PDB entry 4FA7 | X-ray diffraction, 2.50 A resolution | chains A and B of the 3 polymer chains in the assembly

[Chain A]
Protein: Cytochrome c oxidase subunit 1
Source organism: Thermus thermophilus
Notes: EC 1.9.3.1
Reference sequence: Q5SJ79 (COX1_THET8); residues 2-562 here = UniProt positions 2-562
Sequence (568 residues; row label = number of the first residue in the row; numbers below 1 keep their minus sign (Met-5 is residue -5)):
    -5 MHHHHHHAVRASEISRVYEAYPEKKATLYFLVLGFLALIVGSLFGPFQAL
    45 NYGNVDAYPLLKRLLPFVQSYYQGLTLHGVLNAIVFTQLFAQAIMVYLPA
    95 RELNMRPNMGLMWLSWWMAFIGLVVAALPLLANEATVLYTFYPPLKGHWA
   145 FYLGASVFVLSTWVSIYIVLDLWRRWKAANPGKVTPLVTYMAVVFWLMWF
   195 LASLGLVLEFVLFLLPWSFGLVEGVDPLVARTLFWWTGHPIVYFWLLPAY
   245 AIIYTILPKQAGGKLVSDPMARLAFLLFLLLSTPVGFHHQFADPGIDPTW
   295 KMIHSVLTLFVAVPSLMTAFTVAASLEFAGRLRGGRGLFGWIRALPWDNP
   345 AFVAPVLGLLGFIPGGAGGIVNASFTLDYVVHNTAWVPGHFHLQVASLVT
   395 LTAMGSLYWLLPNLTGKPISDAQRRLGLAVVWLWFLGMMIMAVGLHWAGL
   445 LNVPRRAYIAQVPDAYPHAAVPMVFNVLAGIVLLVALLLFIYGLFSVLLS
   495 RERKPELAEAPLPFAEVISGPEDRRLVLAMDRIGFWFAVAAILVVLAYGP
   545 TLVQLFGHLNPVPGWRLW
Not modelled in the structure: -5 to 14, 514-515
Construct notes: expression tag (-5 to 1); engineered mutation Phe204 (Ala in Q5SJ79)
Swiss-Prot annotation at these positions:
  - binding site (Fe(II)-heme a): His72, His386
  - binding site (Cu cation): His233, Tyr237, His282, His283
  - binding site (heme a3): His384
  - cross-link: His233 to Tyr237 (1'-histidyl-3'-tyrosine (His-Tyr))
Bound ions: heme Fe: His72, His386; Cu ion: His233, His282, His283 (together with hydrogen peroxide); heme-as Fe: His384 (together with hydrogen peroxide)
Small-molecule neighbours:
  - heme-as (HAS): Tyr133, Thr134, Trp229, Val236, Tyr237, Trp239, Leu240, Tyr244, His282, His283, Thr302, Val305, Ala306, Ser309, Leu310, Thr312, Ala313, Val316, Ala317, Leu320, Trp335, Ile336, Trp341, Val350, Leu353, Leu354, Phe356, Ile357, Gly360, Gly363, Ile364, Asn366, Ala367, Asp372, His376, Asn377, Val381, His384, Phe385, Gln388, Val389, Val393, Arg449, Arg450
  - heme (HEM): Leu32, Ser36, Gly39, Pro40, Gln42, Ala43, Tyr46, Tyr65, Leu69, His72, Gly73, Asn76, Ala77, Phe80, Thr81, Leu132, Tyr133, Pro382, Phe385, His386, Val389, Ala390, Thr394, Trp428, Met432, Met435, Arg449, Arg450, Ala451, Leu477
  - hydrogen peroxide (PEO): Gly232, His233, Val236, His282, His283, His384

[Chain B]
Protein: Cytochrome c oxidase subunit 2
Source organism: Thermus thermophilus
Notes: EC 1.9.3.1
Reference sequence: Q5SJ80 (COX2_THET8); numbering as in UniProt (aligned over 1-168)
Sequence (168 residues; row label = number of the first residue in the row):
     1 MVDEHKAHKAILAYEKGWLAFSLAMLFVFIALIAYTLATHTAGVIPAGKL
    51 ERVDPTTVRQEGPWADPAQAVVQTGPNQYTVYVLAFAFGYQPNPIEVPQG
   101 AEIVFKITSPDVIHGFHVEGTNINVEVLPGEVSTVRYTFKRPGEYRIICN
   151 QYCGLGHQNMFGTIVVKE
Not modelled in the structure: 1-2
Swiss-Prot annotation at these positions:
  - binding site (Cu cation): His114, Cys149, Cys153, His157
Bound ions: dinuclear copper ion: His114, Cys149, Gln151, Cys153, His157, Met160

[Interface between chain A and chain B]
Contacting residue pairs (119):
  Ser64(A) - Leu155(B)
  Tyr66(A) - Tyr152(B)  hydrophobic
  Tyr66(A) - Leu155(B)  hydrophobic
  Tyr66(A) - His157(B)
  Tyr66(A) - Gln158(B)  hydrogen bond
  Thr130(A) - Tyr152(B)  hydrogen bond (backbone-side chain)
  Leu132(A) - Tyr152(B)  hydrophobic
  Tyr136(A) - Gln151(B)
  Pro137(A) - Ile113(B)
  Pro138(A) - Asp111(B)
  Pro138(A) - Val112(B)  hydrophobic
  Pro138(A) - Ile113(B)
  Pro138(A) - Pro129(B)  hydrophobic
  Leu139(A) - Tyr152(B)  hydrophobic
  Pro221(A) - Pro129(B)
  Leu222(A) - Leu50(B)  hydrophobic
  Leu222(A) - Leu128(B)
  Arg225(A) - Ile113(B)
  Arg225(A) - Glu126(B)  salt bridge
  Arg225(A) - Gln151(B)
  Lys258(A) - Glu4(B)  salt bridge
  Val260(A) - His8(B)
  Val260(A) - Ile11(B)  hydrophobic
  Ser261(A) - Leu12(B)
  Met264(A) - Glu15(B)
  Met264(A) - Leu19(B)  hydrophobic
  Phe285(A) - Pro46(B)
  Ala286(A) - Pro46(B)
  Ala286(A) - Asn124(B)
  Ala286(A) - Val125(B)
  Ala286(A) - Glu126(B)  hydrogen bond (backbone-backbone)
  Asp287(A) - Pro46(B)
  Asp287(A) - Glu126(B)
  Pro288(A) - Glu126(B)
  Pro288(A) - Glu131(B)
  Pro288(A) - Val132(B)
  Pro288(A) - Ser133(B)
  Gly289(A) - Ala47(B)  hydrogen bond (backbone-backbone)
  Gly289(A) - Gly48(B)
  Gly289(A) - Leu50(B)
  Ile290(A) - Gly48(B)
  Asp291(A) - Gly48(B)
  Pro292(A) - Gly48(B)
  Lys295(A) - Pro46(B)
  Met296(A) - Ile30(B)
  Met296(A) - Ile33(B)  hydrophobic
  Met296(A) - Leu37(B)  hydrophobic
  Val300(A) - Ile30(B)  hydrophobic
  Leu303(A) - Leu26(B)
  Leu303(A) - Ile30(B)  hydrophobic
  Val307(A) - Leu26(B)  hydrophobic
  Leu310(A) - Trp18(B)  hydrogen bond (backbone-side chain)
  Leu310(A) - Leu26(B)  hydrophobic
  Met311(A) - Glu15(B)
  Met311(A) - Leu19(B)  hydrophobic
  Phe314(A) - Ile11(B)
  Phe314(A) - Tyr14(B)  hydrophobic
  Phe314(A) - Glu15(B)
  Phe314(A) - Trp18(B)
  Thr315(A) - Glu15(B)  hydrogen bond
  Ala318(A) - Ile11(B)  hydrophobic
  Phe322(A) - Glu4(B)
  Phe322(A) - Ala7(B)  hydrophobic
  Ile364(A) - Phe29(B)  hydrophobic
  Ser368(A) - Ile33(B)
  Phe369(A) - Leu37(B)  hydrophobic
  Phe369(A) - Ile45(B)  hydrophobic
  Thr370(A) - Thr36(B)  hydrogen bond
  Thr370(A) - Ile45(B)
  Tyr373(A) - Val44(B)  hydrophobic
  Tyr373(A) - Ile45(B)
  Tyr373(A) - Pro46(B)
  Tyr373(A) - Asn122(B)
  Tyr373(A) - Asn124(B)  hydrogen bond (backbone-side chain)
  Val374(A) - Asn122(B)
  His376(A) - Asn124(B)  hydrogen bond (backbone-side chain)
  His376(A) - Glu126(B)  salt bridge
  His376(A) - Asn150(B)  hydrogen bond (backbone-side chain)
  Asn377(A) - Glu126(B)  hydrogen bond
  Asn377(A) - Asn150(B)  hydrogen bond
  Asn377(A) - Gln151(B)
  Thr378(A) - His117(B)
  Asn446(A) - His117(B)
  Asn446(A) - Glu119(B)
  Asn446(A) - Ile148(B)
  Pro448(A) - Ile148(B)  hydrophobic
  Pro448(A) - Asn150(B)
  Arg449(A) - His157(B)
  Arg450(A) - Gln151(B)  hydrogen bond
  Arg450(A) - His157(B)  hydrogen bond (backbone-side chain)
  Ala451(A) - His157(B)
  Tyr452(A) - Gln158(B)
  Val456(A) - Gln158(B)
  Val456(A) - Asn159(B)
  Ala459(A) - Arg146(B)  hydrogen bond (backbone-side chain)
  Tyr460(A) - Arg146(B)
  Tyr460(A) - Ile148(B)
  Tyr460(A) - Phe161(B)
  Ile512(A) - Glu4(B)
  Ile512(A) - His8(B)
  Ser513(A) - His8(B)  hydrogen bond (backbone-side chain)
  Leu549(A) - Leu50(B)  hydrophobic
  His552(A) - Leu50(B)
  His552(A) - Arg52(B)  hydrogen bond (backbone-side chain)
  Asn554(A) - Arg52(B)
  Asn554(A) - Val53(B)  hydrogen bond (side chain-backbone)
  Asn554(A) - Gly130(B)  hydrogen bond (side chain-backbone)
  Val556(A) - Pro55(B)  hydrophobic
  Val556(A) - Pro129(B)
  Val556(A) - Gly130(B)
  Pro557(A) - Thr56(B)
  Trp559(A) - Pro110(B)
  Trp559(A) - Asp111(B)  hydrogen bond (side chain-backbone)
  Trp559(A) - Val112(B)  hydrophobic
  Leu561(A) - Val112(B)  hydrophobic
  Leu561(A) - Cys153(B)
  Leu561(A) - Gly154(B)
  Leu561(A) - Leu155(B)  hydrogen bond (backbone-backbone)
  Trp562(A) - Leu155(B)  hydrophobic
Other interface residues (no listed pair), chain A (68 interface residues in all): Val131, Ser299, Phe304, Leu445, Glu516, Gln548
Other interface residues (no listed pair), chain B (62 interface residues in all): Ser22, Leu23, Phe27, Ala34, Lys49, Ala87, Phe88, Gly120, Cys149

[Overview]
68 residues of chain A face 62 of chain B across their interface, with 21 hydrogen bonds and 3 salt bridges.
Polar contacts include Arg225(A)-Glu126(B), Lys258(A)-Glu4(B) and His376(A)-Glu126(B). Ligands of chain A:
heme, heme-as and hydrogen peroxide.
Here chain A is Cytochrome c oxidase subunit 1 and chain B is Cytochrome c oxidase subunit 2, both from
Thermus thermophilus. Entry 4FA7 (Structure of Recombinant Cytochrome ba3 Oxidase mutant A204F from Thermus
thermophilus) was determined by X-ray diffraction.
